PDB entry 8W34 | electron microscopy, 2.83 A resolution | chains I and K of the 12 polymer chains in the assembly

Chain I (and K):
Molecule: Integrase
Source organism: Human immunodeficiency virus 1
Notes: chain K of this document is another copy of the same molecule, construct and numbering; everything in this record applies to it too
UniProtKB: F2WR39 (F2WR39_9HIV1); residue numbers follow UniProt; this construct covers 1-288
Chain sequence (288 residues; each row starts with the number of its first residue):
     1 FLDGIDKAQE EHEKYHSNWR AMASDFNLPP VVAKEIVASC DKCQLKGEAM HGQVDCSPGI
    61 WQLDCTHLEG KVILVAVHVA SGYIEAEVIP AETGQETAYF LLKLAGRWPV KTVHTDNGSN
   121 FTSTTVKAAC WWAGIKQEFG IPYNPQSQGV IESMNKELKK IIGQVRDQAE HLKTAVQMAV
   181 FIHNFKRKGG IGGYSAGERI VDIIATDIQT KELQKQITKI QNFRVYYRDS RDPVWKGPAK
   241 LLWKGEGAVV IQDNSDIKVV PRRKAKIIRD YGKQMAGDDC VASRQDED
Not modelled in the structure: 229-235, 269-288 (chain K: 1-2, 45-56, 140-148, 228-234, 270-288)
Bound ions: Zn2+: His-12, His-16, Cys-40, Cys-43; Mg2+ site 1: Asp-64, Asp-116 (together with Dolutegravir); Mg2+ site 2: Asp-64, Glu-152 (together with Dolutegravir)
Ligand contacts: Dolutegravir (DLU; (4R,12aS)-N-(2,4-difluorobenzyl)-7-hydroxy-4-methyl-6,8-dioxo-3,4,6,8,12,12a-hexahydro-2H-pyrido[1',2':4,5]pyrazino[2,1-b][1,3]oxazine-9-carboxamide): Asp-64, Asp-116, Asn-117, Gly-118, Tyr-143, Pro-145, Gln-146, Glu-152

Chain I / chain K interface:
Pairs across the interface - 58 pairs, chain I then chain K:
  Tyr-83(I) / Arg-107(K)  hydrogen bond (side chain-backbone)
  Glu-85(I) / Arg-107(K)  salt bridge
  Ala-86(I) / Arg-107(K)  hydrogen bond (backbone-side chain)
  Glu-87(I) / Lys-103(K)  salt bridge
  Tyr-99(I) / Glu-87(K)  hydrogen bond
  Tyr-99(I) / Lys-173(K)
  Tyr-99(I) / Gln-177(K)
  Leu-102(I) / Thr-174(K)
  Leu-102(I) / Met-178(K)  hydrophobic
  Lys-103(I) / Glu-87(K)
  Lys-103(I) / Lys-103(K)
  Lys-103(I) / Gln-177(K)
  Ala-105(I) / Phe-181(K)
  Ala-105(I) / Phe-185(K)
  Gly-106(I) / Phe-181(K)
  Gly-106(I) / Asn-184(K)  hydrogen bond (backbone-side chain)
  Gly-106(I) / Phe-185(K)
  Arg-107(I) / Tyr-83(K)  hydrogen bond (backbone-side chain)
  Arg-107(I) / Glu-85(K)
  Arg-107(I) / Ala-86(K)
  Arg-107(I) / Glu-87(K)  salt bridge
  Arg-107(I) / Gln-177(K)  hydrogen bond
  Arg-107(I) / Val-180(K)
  Arg-107(I) / Phe-185(K)
  Trp-108(I) / Arg-107(K)
  Trp-108(I) / Trp-108(K)  hydrophobic
  Trp-108(I) / Phe-185(K)
  Pro-109(I) / Phe-185(K)
  Trp-132(I) / Gln-168(K)  hydrogen bond
  Trp-132(I) / Met-178(K)  hydrophobic
  Trp-132(I) / Phe-181(K)  hydrophobic
  Trp-132(I) / Ile-182(K)  hydrophobic
  Gln-168(I) / Trp-132(K)  hydrogen bond
  Lys-173(I) / Tyr-99(K)
  Thr-174(I) / Leu-102(K)
  Gln-177(I) / Tyr-99(K)  hydrogen bond
  Gln-177(I) / Leu-102(K)
  Gln-177(I) / Lys-103(K)
  Gln-177(I) / Arg-107(K)  hydrogen bond
  Met-178(I) / Trp-132(K)  hydrophobic
  Val-180(I) / Gly-106(K)
  Val-180(I) / Arg-107(K)
  Phe-181(I) / Ala-105(K)
  Phe-181(I) / Gly-106(K)
  Phe-181(I) / Trp-132(K)  hydrophobic
  Phe-181(I) / Ala-133(K)
  Asn-184(I) / Gly-106(K)  hydrogen bond (side chain-backbone)
  Phe-185(I) / Ala-105(K)
  Phe-185(I) / Gly-106(K)
  Phe-185(I) / Arg-107(K)
  Phe-185(I) / Trp-108(K)
  Glu-198(I) / Ile-208(K)
  Val-201(I) / Val-201(K)
  Val-201(I) / Ile-204(K)  hydrophobic
  Val-201(I) / Ala-205(K)
  Ala-205(I) / Val-201(K)
  Ile-208(I) / Glu-198(K)
  Glu-212(I) / Tyr-194(K)
Also at the interface, not in a pair above, chain I (30 interface residues in all): Ala-133, Ile-182, Ile-204
Also at the interface, not in a pair above, chain K (31 interface residues in all): Pro-109, Glu-212

Summary:
The interface between chain I and chain K involves 30 residues on one side and 31 on the other, with 11
hydrogen bonds and 3 salt bridges. Among the polar pairs are Glu-85(I)/Arg-107(K), Glu-87(I)/Lys-103(K) and
Arg-107(I)/Glu-87(K). Ligands of chain I: Dolutegravir.
Both chains are Integrase (Human immunodeficiency virus 1). Entry 8W34 (HIV-1 intasome core assembled with
wild-type integrase, 1F) was determined by electron microscopy, deposited together with 8W09 and 8W2R.
